PDB entry 3DWP | X-ray diffraction, 2.20 A resolution | chains B and D of the 5 polymer chains in the assembly

[Chain B (and D)]
Protein: Subtilase cytotoxin, subunit B
From: Escherichia coli
Notes: fragment: residues in database 24-141; chain D of this document is another copy of the same molecule, construct and numbering; everything in this record applies to it too
UniProt: Q3ZTX8 (Q3ZTX8_ECOLX); residues 1-118 here correspond to UniProt positions 24-141 (UniProt number = residue number + 23)
Amino-acid sequence (126 residues; row label = number of the first residue in the row):
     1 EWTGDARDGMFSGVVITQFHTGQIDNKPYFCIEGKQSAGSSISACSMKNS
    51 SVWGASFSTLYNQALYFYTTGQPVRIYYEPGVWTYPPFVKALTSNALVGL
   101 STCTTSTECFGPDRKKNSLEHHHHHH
Unresolved in the structure: 118-126
Construct notes: expression tag (119-126)
Cystine bridges: Cys31-Cys45, Cys103-Cys109
Ligand contacts: N-glycolyl-alpha-neuraminic acid (NGC): Asp8, Gly9, Met10, Phe11, Ser12, Gln36, Ser40, Tyr78, Thr107, Arg114, Lys115
Reported in the primary citation:
  - binding site for N-glycolyl-alpha-neuraminic acid: Asp8, Met10, Phe11, Ser12, Gln36, Tyr78
  - specificity-determining residues: Asp8, Met10, Tyr78
  - mutagenesis - S12A: abolished binding to Vero cells
  - mutagenesis - Y78F: decreased binding to Vero cells

[Interface between chain B and chain D]
Residue-residue contacts (55; chain B residue first):
  Gln18(B) with Thr102(D), hydrogen bond; Thr104(D); Phe110(D)
  Phe19(B) with Gln63(D); Ser101(D); Thr102(D), hydrogen bond (backbone-backbone); Phe110(D)
  His20(B) with Tyr77(D); Leu100(D); Ser101(D); Phe110(D); Pro112(D)
  Thr21(B) with Thr59(D); Leu60(D); Gly99(D); Leu100(D), hydrogen bond (backbone-backbone)
  Gly22(B) with Thr3(D); Val98(D)
  Gln23(B) with Glu1(D), hydrogen bond; Trp2(D); Thr3(D), hydrogen bond (backbone-side chain); Val52(D), hydrogen bond (side chain-backbone); Trp53(D); Ala55(D); Ser56(D), hydrogen bond; Val98(D)
  Ile24(B) with Glu1(D); Trp2(D)
  Asp25(B) with Glu1(D), hydrogen bond (backbone-backbone)
  Asn26(B) with Glu1(D), hydrogen bond (backbone-side chain); Val52(D); Ala55(D)
  Pro28(B) with Ala55(D); Thr59(D)
  Tyr29(B) with Trp2(D), hydrogen bond; Thr3(D)
  Cys31(B) with Phe110(D)
  Ile32(B) with Phe110(D)
  Glu33(B) with Phe110(D)
  Phe57(B) with Thr59(D)
  Tyr61(B) with Thr59(D); Asn62(D); Gln63(D), hydrogen bond
  Leu65(B) with Gln63(D); Tyr66(D), hydrophobic
  Tyr68(B) with Tyr66(D); Gln72(D), hydrogen bond; Thr102(D)
  Thr69(B) with Tyr66(D), hydrogen bond
  Tyr85(B) with Trp2(D), hydrophobic
  Pro87(B) with Trp2(D)
  Phe88(B) with Trp2(D), hydrophobic
  Ala91(B) with Trp2(D), hydrophobic; Pro112(D), hydrophobic
  Leu92(B) with Gly111(D)
Interface residues without a listed pair, chain B (27 interface residues in all): Thr17, Lys27, Ser43
Interface residues without a listed pair, chain D (26 interface residues in all): Asp5, Gly54, Cys103

[In short]
27 residues of chain B and 26 residues of chain D are in contact; the contacts include 13 hydrogen bonds.
Polar pairs include Gln18(B)-Thr102(D), Gln23(B)-Glu1(D) and Gln23(B)-Thr3(D). Chain B binds
N-glycolyl-alpha-neuraminic acid. The paper reports a binding site for N-glycolyl-alpha-neuraminic acid at
Asp8(B), Met10(B) and Phe11(B) among others; S12A of chain B abolishes binding to Vero cells.
Chain B and chain D are both Subtilase cytotoxin, subunit B (Escherichia coli); the structure, Crystal
structure of the B-subunit of the AB5 toxin from E. Coli with Neu5Gc, was determined by X-ray diffraction
together with 3DWA and 3DWQ from the same study.
